PDB entry 7A4I | electron microscopy, 7.04 A resolution (low resolution: residue-level contacts below are approximate; hydrogen-bond / salt-bridge calls are withheld) | chains OD and 2C of the 240 polymer chains in the assembly

== Chain OD (and 2C) ==
Protein: Antitermination protein N, 6,7-dimethyl-8-ribityllumazine synthase
Source organism: Escherichia virus lambda
Notes: EC 2.5.1.78; chain 2C of this document is another copy of the same molecule, construct and numbering; everything in this record applies to it too
UniProt: chimeric construct of P03045, O66529: residues 7-23 from P03045 (REGN_LAMBD) positions 6-22 (UniProt number = residue number - 1); residues 32-101 from O66529 positions 85-154 (UniProt number = residue number + 53); residues 114-197 from O66529 positions 1-84 (UniProt number = residue number - 113)
Chain sequence (197 residues; numbered 1 to 197; the number before each row is that of its first residue):
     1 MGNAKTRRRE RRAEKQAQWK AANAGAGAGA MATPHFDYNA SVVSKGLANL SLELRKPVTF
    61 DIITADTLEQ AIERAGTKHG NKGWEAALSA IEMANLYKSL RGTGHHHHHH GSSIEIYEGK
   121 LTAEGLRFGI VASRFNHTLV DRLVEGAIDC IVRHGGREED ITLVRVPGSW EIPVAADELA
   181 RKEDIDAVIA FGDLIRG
Unresolved in the structure: 1-35, 195-197 (chain 2C: 1-38, 196-197)
Construct notes: cloning artifact (1-6); linker (24-31, 102-113); engineered mutation Asn39 (Ile92 in O66529), Val42 (Glu95 in O66529), Val58 (Ile111 in O66529), Asp61 (Gly114 in O66529), Ile62 (Val115 in O66529), Tyr97 (Phe150 in O66529), Ile114 (Met1 in O66529), Glu115 (Gln2 in O66529), Thr138 (Ala25 in O66529), Asp177 (Gly64 in O66529), Phe191 (Ile78 in O66529), Asp193 (Val80 in O66529)
Swiss-Prot annotation at these positions:
  - active site: His35 (Proton donor)
  - binding site ((2S)-2-hydroxy-3-oxobutyl phosphate): Ala32, Thr33, Arg74
  - binding site (5-amino-6-(D-ribitylamino)uracil): Phe60, Lys82, Phe135, Asn136, Ser169 to Glu171

== Interface between chain OD and chain 2C ==
Contacting residue pairs - 13 pairs, chain OD then chain 2C:
  Arg134(OD) - Glu92(2C)
  Arg134(OD) - Glu118(2C)
  Glu158(OD) - Ser113(2C)
  Glu158(OD) - Ile114(2C)
  Glu159(OD) - Ser113(2C)
  Leu163(OD) - Glu115(2C)
  Leu163(OD) - Tyr117(2C)
  Arg165(OD) - Leu96(2C)
  Arg165(OD) - Ile116(2C)
  Arg165(OD) - Tyr117(2C)
  Pro167(OD) - Glu92(2C)
  Pro167(OD) - Met93(2C)
  Val174(OD) - Tyr97(2C)
Also at the interface, not in a pair above, chain OD (13 interface residues in all): Ile148, Ile161, Thr162, Val164, Glu171, Glu178
Also at the interface, not in a pair above, chain 2C (12 interface residues in all): Leu100, Ser112

== Summary ==
The interface between chain OD and chain 2C involves 13 residues on one side and 12 on the other. UniProt
lists active-site residue His35(OD), 3 (2S)-2-hydroxy-3-oxobutyl phosphate-binding residues and 7 residues
binding 5-amino-6-(D-ribitylamino)uracil on chain OD.
Chain OD and chain 2C are both Antitermination protein N, 6,7-dimethyl-8-ribityllumazine synthase (Escherichia
virus lambda); the structure, Aquifex aeolicus lumazine synthase-derived nucleocapsid variant NC-3, was
determined by electron microscopy together with 7A4F, 7A4G, 7A4H and 7A4J from the same study.
